PDB entry 6CNF | electron microscopy, 4.50 A resolution (low resolution: residue-level contacts below are approximate; hydrogen-bond / salt-bridge calls are withheld) | chains M and N of the 21 polymer chains in the assembly

== Chain M ==
Protein: DNA-directed RNA polymerase III subunit RPC5
Organism: Saccharomyces cerevisiae (strain ATCC 204508 / S288c)
UniProtKB: P36121 (RPC5_YEAST); residues 1-282 here = UniProt positions 1-282
Chain sequence (282 residues; row label = number of the first residue in the row):
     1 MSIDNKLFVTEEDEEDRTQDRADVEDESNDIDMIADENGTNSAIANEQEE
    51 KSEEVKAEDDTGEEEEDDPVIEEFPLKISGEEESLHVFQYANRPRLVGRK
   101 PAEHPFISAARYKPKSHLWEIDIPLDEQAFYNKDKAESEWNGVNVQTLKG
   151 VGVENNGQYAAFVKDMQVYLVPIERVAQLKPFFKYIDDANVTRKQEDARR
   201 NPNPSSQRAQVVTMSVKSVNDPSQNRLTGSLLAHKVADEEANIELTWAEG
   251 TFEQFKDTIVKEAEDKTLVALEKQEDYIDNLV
Not modelled in the structure: 1-70, 197-224, 263-282
Curated features (UniProtKB/Swiss-Prot):
  - modified residue: Thr61 (Phosphothreonine)

== Chain N ==
Protein: DNA-directed RNA polymerase III subunit RPC4
Organism: Saccharomyces cerevisiae (strain ATCC 204508 / S288c)
UniProtKB: P25441 (RPC4_YEAST); residues 1-422 here = UniProt positions 1-422
Chain sequence (422 residues; numbered 1 to 422; the number before each row is that of its first residue):
     1 MSSNKGNGRLPSLKDSSSNGGGSAKPSLKFKPKAVARKSKEEREAAASKV
    51 KLEEESKRGNDKKHFNNKNKRVTGAGGQQRRMAKYLNNTHVISSGPLAAG
   101 NFVSEKGDLRRGFIKSEGSGSSLVQKGLETIDNGAESSENEAEDDDNEGV
   151 ASKSKKKFNMGKEFEARNLIEDEDDGESEKSSDVDMDDEEWRSKRIEQLF
   201 PVRPVRVRHEDVETVKREIQEALSEKPTREPTPSVKTEPVGTGLQSYLEE
   251 RERQVNEKLADLGLEKEFQSVDGKEAAAELELLNADHQHILRKLKKMNNK
   301 PERFMVFQLPTRLPAFERPAVKEEKEDMETQASDPSKKKKNIKKKDTKDA
   351 LSTRELAGKVGSIRVHKSGKLSVKIGNVVMDIGKGAETTFLQDVIALSIA
   401 DDASSAELLGRVDGKIVVTPQI
Not modelled in the structure: 1-273, 321-359
Curated features (UniProtKB/Swiss-Prot):
  - motif: Lys25 to Lys29 (Nuclear localization signal)
  - modified residue: Ser137 (Phosphoserine), Ser138 (Phosphoserine), Ser178 (Phosphoserine), Ser182 (Phosphoserine), Ser224 (Phosphoserine), Thr228 (Phosphothreonine), Thr232 (Phosphothreonine)

== How chain M and chain N interact ==
Contacting residue pairs (90; chain M residue first):
  Ile71(M) - Arg364(N)
  Ile71(M) - Val365(N)
  Ile71(M) - His366(N)
  Ile71(M) - Lys367(N)
  Glu72(M) - Arg364(N)
  Glu73(M) - Ile363(N)
  Glu73(M) - Arg364(N)
  Phe74(M) - Ser362(N)
  Phe74(M) - Ile363(N)
  Phe74(M) - Arg364(N)
  Pro75(M) - Ser362(N)
  Leu76(M) - Val360(N)
  Leu76(M) - Gly361(N)
  Leu76(M) - Ser362(N)
  Leu76(M) - Ile363(N)
  Lys77(M) - Val360(N)
  Glu83(M) - Ser398(N)
  Glu83(M) - Ile399(N)
  Glu83(M) - Ala400(N)
  Glu83(M) - Asp401(N)
  Ser84(M) - Ser398(N)
  Leu85(M) - Leu397(N)
  Leu85(M) - Ser398(N)
  His86(M) - Ala396(N)
  His86(M) - Leu397(N)
  His86(M) - Ile399(N)
  Val87(M) - Val394(N)
  Val87(M) - Ile395(N)
  Val87(M) - Ala396(N)
  Val87(M) - Val412(N)
  Phe88(M) - Val394(N)
  Phe88(M) - Ile395(N)
  Gln89(M) - Thr389(N)
  Gln89(M) - Gln392(N)
  Gln89(M) - Asp393(N)
  Gln89(M) - Val394(N)
  Tyr90(M) - Leu391(N)
  Tyr90(M) - Gln392(N)
  Tyr90(M) - Asp393(N)
  Ala91(M) - Gln392(N)
  Arg93(M) - Asp393(N)
  Pro94(M) - Leu391(N)
  Pro94(M) - Asp393(N)
  Arg95(M) - Phe390(N)
  Arg95(M) - Asp393(N)
  Arg95(M) - Asp413(N)
  His104(M) - Ile395(N)
  His104(M) - Leu408(N)
  Trp119(M) - Ile399(N)
  Asn156(M) - Thr311(N)
  Gly157(M) - Gln308(N)
  Gly157(M) - Leu309(N)
  Gly157(M) - Pro310(N)
  Gln158(M) - Phe307(N)
  Gln158(M) - Gln308(N)
  Tyr159(M) - Val306(N)
  Tyr159(M) - Phe307(N)
  Tyr159(M) - Leu309(N)
  Ala160(M) - Met305(N)
  Ala160(M) - Val306(N)
  Ala161(M) - Phe304(N)
  Ala161(M) - Met305(N)
  Val163(M) - Met297(N)
  Val163(M) - Asn299(N)
  Lys164(M) - Lys300(N)
  Asp165(M) - Asn298(N)
  Asp165(M) - Lys300(N)
  Met166(M) - Asn298(N)
  Leu170(M) - Leu309(N)
  Gln178(M) - Gln392(N)
  Leu245(M) - Asp402(N)
  Leu245(M) - Ser405(N)
  Thr246(M) - Ser404(N)
  Thr246(M) - Ser405(N)
  Thr246(M) - Ala406(N)
  Trp247(M) - Leu397(N)
  Trp247(M) - Ser405(N)
  Trp247(M) - Ala406(N)
  Trp247(M) - Leu408(N)
  Ala248(M) - Ser405(N)
  Ala248(M) - Ala406(N)
  Ala248(M) - Glu407(N)
  Ala248(M) - Leu408(N)
  Glu249(M) - Glu407(N)
  Glu249(M) - Leu408(N)
  Gly250(M) - Glu407(N)
  Gly250(M) - Leu408(N)
  Phe252(M) - Glu407(N)
  Gln254(M) - Leu409(N)
  Phe255(M) - Lys300(N)
Other interface residues (no listed pair), chain M (48 interface residues in all): Ile78, Pro101, Ala102, Phe162, Thr251, Glu253
Other interface residues (no listed pair), chain N (46 interface residues in all): Glu302, Arg303, Ala403, Arg411

== In short ==
48 residues of chain M and 46 residues of chain N are in contact.
Chain M is DNA-directed RNA polymerase III subunit RPC5 and chain N is DNA-directed RNA polymerase III subunit
RPC4, both from Saccharomyces cerevisiae (strain ATCC 204508 / S288c); the structure, Yeast RNA polymerase III
elongation complex, was determined by electron microscopy together with 6CNB, 6CNC and 6CND from the same
study.
